PDB entry 5L68 | X-ray diffraction, 2.80 A resolution | chains I and Y of the 28 polymer chains in the assembly

== Chain I ==
Name: Proteasome subunit beta type-3
Source organism: Saccharomyces cerevisiae (strain ATCC 204508 / S288c)
Notes: EC 3.4.25.1
UniProtKB: P25451 (PSB3_YEAST); residues 0-204 here correspond to UniProt positions 1-205 (UniProt number = residue number + 1)
Sequence (205 residues; numbered 0 to 204; the number before each row is that of its first residue; numbering starts at 0):
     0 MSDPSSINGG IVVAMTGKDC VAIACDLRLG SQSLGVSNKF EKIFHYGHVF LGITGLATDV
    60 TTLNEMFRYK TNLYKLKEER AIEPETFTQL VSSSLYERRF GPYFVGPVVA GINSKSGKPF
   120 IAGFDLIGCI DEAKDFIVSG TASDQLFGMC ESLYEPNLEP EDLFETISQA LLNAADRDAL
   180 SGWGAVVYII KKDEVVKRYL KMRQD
Not modelled in the structure: 0
Curated features (UniProtKB/Swiss-Prot):
  - modified residue: Ser30 (Phosphoserine)
  - cross-link: Lys69 (Glycyl lysine isopeptide (Lys-Gly) (interchain with G-Cter in ubiquitin))
Metal / ion sites: Mg2+ site 1: Ala174, Asp177, Ser180; Mg2+ site 2: Asp204 (shared with Ala164(Y), Asp167(Y), Ser170(Y) of chain Y)
Small-molecule neighbours: 6N5 (N-[(2S)-1-[[(2S)-3-(4-methoxyphenyl)-1-[[(2S,3S,4R)-4-methyl-3,5-bis(oxidanyl)-1-phenyl-pentan-2-yl]amino]-1-oxidanylidene-propan-2-yl]amino]-1-oxidanylidene-propan-2-yl]-1-methyl-5H-indene-2-carboxamide): Asp124, Leu125, Ile126, Cys128

== Chain Y ==
Name: Proteasome subunit beta type-8, Proteasome subunit beta type-5
Source organism: Mus musculus
Notes: EC 3.4.25.1
UniProtKB: chimeric construct of P28063, P30656: residues 1-138 from P28063 (PSB8_MOUSE) positions 73-210 (UniProt number = residue number + 72); residues 139-211 from P30656 positions 215-287 (UniProt number = residue number + 76)
Sequence (211 residues; row label = number of the first residue in the row):
     1 TTTLAFKFQH GVIVAVDSRA TAGSYISSLR MNKVIEINPY LLGTMSGCAA DCQYWERLLA
    61 KECRLYYLRN GERISVSAAS KLLSNMMLQY RGMGLSMGSM ICGWDKKGPG LYYVDDNGTR
   121 LSGQMFSTGS GNTYAYGVLD SNYKWDLSVE DALYLGKRSI LAAAHRDAYS GGSVNLYHVT
   181 EDGWIYHGNH DVGELFWKVK EEEGSFNNVI G
Covalently attached groups: compound 6N5 linked to Thr1
Metal / ion sites: Mg2+: Ala164, Asp167, Ser170 (shared with Asp204(I) of chain I)
Small-molecule neighbours: 6N5 (N-[(2S)-1-[[(2S)-3-(4-methoxyphenyl)-1-[[(2S,3S,4R)-4-methyl-3,5-bis(oxidanyl)-1-phenyl-pentan-2-yl]amino]-1-oxidanylidene-propan-2-yl]amino]-1-oxidanylidene-propan-2-yl]-1-methyl-5H-indene-2-carboxamide): Arg19, Ala20, Thr21, Ala22, Met31, Asn32, Lys33, Met45, Ser46, Gly47, Cys48, Ala49, Ser130, Tyr169
From the paper describing this entry:
  - binding site for 6N5: Thr1
  - catalytic residues: Thr1 (citing earlier work)

== How chain I and chain Y interact ==
Residue-residue contacts - 42 pairs, chain I then chain Y:
  Arg27(I) - Ala168(Y)
  Ser32(I) - Arg166(Y)
  Ser32(I) - Asp167(Y)
  Ser32(I) - Ala168(Y)  hydrogen bond (backbone-backbone)
  Ser32(I) - Tyr169(Y)
  Leu33(I) - Tyr134(Y)
  Leu33(I) - Arg166(Y)
  Gly34(I) - Arg166(Y)  hydrogen bond (backbone-side chain)
  Asn37(I) - Asn208(Y)
  Asn37(I) - Val209(Y)
  Lys38(I) - Asn208(Y)  hydrogen bond (side chain-backbone)
  Lys38(I) - Ile210(Y)
  Gln144(I) - Tyr25(Y)
  Asp175(I) - Ile26(Y)
  Asp175(I) - Leu29(Y)
  Arg176(I) - Tyr25(Y)
  Arg176(I) - Ile26(Y)  hydrogen bond (side chain-backbone)
  Arg176(I) - Ser27(Y)  hydrogen bond (side chain-backbone)
  Arg176(I) - Leu29(Y)
  Asp177(I) - Ser24(Y)  hydrogen bond
  Asp177(I) - Ile26(Y)
  Ala178(I) - Ser24(Y)  hydrogen bond (backbone-backbone)
  Ala178(I) - Ile26(Y)
  Ala178(I) - Ala168(Y)
  Trp182(I) - His165(Y)  hydrogen bond (side chain-backbone)
  Trp182(I) - Arg166(Y)
  Lys200(I) - Trp197(Y)
  Lys200(I) - Gly211(Y)
  Met201(I) - Trp197(Y)
  Arg202(I) - Gly172(Y)  hydrogen bond (side chain-backbone)
  Arg202(I) - Asp191(Y)  salt bridge
  Arg202(I) - Gly193(Y)
  Gln203(I) - His165(Y)  hydrogen bond (backbone-side chain)
  Gln203(I) - Phe196(Y)
  Gln203(I) - Trp197(Y)
  Gln203(I) - Val209(Y)
  Asp204(I) - Arg19(Y)  salt bridge
  Asp204(I) - Ala164(Y)
  Asp204(I) - Ser170(Y)
  Asp204(I) - Gly171(Y)
  Asp204(I) - Gly172(Y)  hydrogen bond (side chain-backbone)
  Asp204(I) - Val192(Y)
Interface residues without a listed pair, chain I (20 interface residues in all): Gln31, Val35, Leu179
Interface residues without a listed pair, chain Y (26 interface residues in all): Ser28

== In short ==
The interface between chain I and chain Y involves 20 residues on one side and 26 on the other; the contacts
include 11 hydrogen bonds and 2 salt bridges. Polar pairs include Arg202(I)-Asp191(Y), Asp204(I)-Arg19(Y) and
Gly34(I)-Arg166(Y). Ligands of chain I: compound 6N5. The paper reports the catalytic residue Thr1(Y); a
binding site for 6N5 at Thr1(Y).
Chain I is Proteasome subunit beta type-3 (Saccharomyces cerevisiae (strain ATCC 204508 / S288c)) and chain Y
is Proteasome subunit beta type-8, Proteasome subunit beta type-5 (Mus musculus); the structure, Yeast 20S
proteasome with mouse beta5i (1-138) and mouse beta6 (97-111; 118-133) in complex with epoxyketone ..., was
determined by X-ray diffraction together with 5L52, 5L54, 5L55, 5L5A, 5L5B, 5L5D and 30 further entries from
the same study.
